3NL2 - chains C and D of the 6 polymer chains in the assembly; structure by X-ray diffraction, 3.08 A resolution.

== Chain C (and D) ==
Molecule: Thiamine biosynthetic bifunctional enzyme
Source organism: Candida glabrata
Notes: EC 2.5.1.3, 2.7.1.50; chain D of this document is another copy of the same molecule, construct and numbering; everything in this record applies to it too
UniProt: Q6FV03 (Q6FV03_CANGA); residue numbers follow UniProt; this construct covers 1-540
Sequence (540 residues; each row starts with the number of its first residue):
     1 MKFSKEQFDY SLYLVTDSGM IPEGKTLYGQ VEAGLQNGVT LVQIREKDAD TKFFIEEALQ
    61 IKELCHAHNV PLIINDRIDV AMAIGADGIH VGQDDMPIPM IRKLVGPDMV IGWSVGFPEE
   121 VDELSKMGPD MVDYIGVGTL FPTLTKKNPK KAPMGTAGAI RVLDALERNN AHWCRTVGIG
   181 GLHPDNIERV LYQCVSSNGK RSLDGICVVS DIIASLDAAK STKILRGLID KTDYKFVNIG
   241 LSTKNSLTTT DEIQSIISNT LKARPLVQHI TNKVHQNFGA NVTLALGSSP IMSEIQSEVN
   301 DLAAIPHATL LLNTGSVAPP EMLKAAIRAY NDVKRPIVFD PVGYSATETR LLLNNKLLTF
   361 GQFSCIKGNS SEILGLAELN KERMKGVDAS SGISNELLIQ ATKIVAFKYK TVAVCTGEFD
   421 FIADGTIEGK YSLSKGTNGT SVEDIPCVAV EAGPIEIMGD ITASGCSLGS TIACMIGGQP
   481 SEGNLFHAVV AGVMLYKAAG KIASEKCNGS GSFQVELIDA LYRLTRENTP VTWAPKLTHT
Not modelled in the structure: 1, 47-48, 144-153, 273, 346, 380-393, 452-464 (chain D: 1, 144-153, 273, 344, 380-393, 453-464)
From the paper describing this entry:
  - self-association interface (contacts with another copy of this molecule); pairs are residue here / residue on that copy: Arg350-Glu298 (hydrogen bond)
  - catalytic residues: Lys146 (by similarity / conservation)

== How chain C and chain D interact ==
Residue-residue contacts - 37 pairs, chain C then chain D:
  Asp50(C) - Asp94(D)
  Thr51(C) - Asp76(D)
  Thr51(C) - Asp95(D)  hydrogen bond
  Thr51(C) - Met96(D)
  Lys52(C) - Gln93(D)  hydrogen bond (side chain-backbone)
  Lys52(C) - Asp94(D)  hydrogen bond (backbone-backbone)
  Lys52(C) - Asp95(D)
  Lys52(C) - Met96(D)
  Ile55(C) - Met96(D)  hydrophobic
  Ile55(C) - Met100(D)  hydrophobic
  Asp76(C) - Thr51(D)
  Arg77(C) - Asp76(D)  salt bridge
  Arg77(C) - Arg77(D)
  Arg77(C) - Asp79(D)
  Ile78(C) - Asp79(D)  hydrogen bond (backbone-side chain)
  Asp79(C) - Arg77(D)
  Asp79(C) - Ile78(D)  hydrogen bond (side chain-backbone)
  Asp79(C) - Asp79(D)  hydrogen bond (backbone-side chain)
  Asp79(C) - Met96(D)
  Asp79(C) - Leu104(D)
  Met82(C) - Met82(D)  hydrophobic
  Ala83(C) - Met96(D)  hydrophobic
  Ala83(C) - Leu104(D)  hydrophobic
  Gln93(C) - Lys52(D)
  Asp94(C) - Asp50(D)
  Asp94(C) - Lys52(D)  hydrogen bond (backbone-backbone)
  Asp95(C) - Thr51(D)
  Asp95(C) - Lys52(D)
  Met96(C) - Thr51(D)
  Met96(C) - Lys52(D)
  Met96(C) - Ile55(D)  hydrophobic
  Pro97(C) - Lys52(D)
  Met100(C) - Ile55(D)  hydrophobic
  Met100(C) - Leu59(D)  hydrophobic
  Leu104(C) - Asp79(D)
  Leu104(C) - Met82(D)
  Leu104(C) - Ala83(D)  hydrophobic
Also at the interface, not in a pair above, chain C (20 interface residues in all): Phe53, Leu59, Val80
Also at the interface, not in a pair above, chain D (20 interface residues in all): Phe53, Val80, Pro97

== Overview ==
The chain C/chain D interface involves 20 residues from each chain, with 7 hydrogen bonds and 1 salt bridge.
Among the polar pairs are Arg77(C)-Asp76(D), Thr51(C)-Asp95(D) and Lys52(C)-Gln93(D). The paper reports the
catalytic residue Lys146(C); a self-association interface involving Arg350(C).
Chain C and chain D are both Thiamine biosynthetic bifunctional enzyme (Candida glabrata); the structure, The
Crystal Structure of Candida glabrata THI6, a Bifunctional Enzyme involved in Thiamin Biosyhthesis of
Eukaryotes, was determined by X-ray diffraction (same publication as 3NL3, 3NL5, 3NM1 and 3NM3).
